PDB entry 8PS8 | electron microscopy, 4.00 A resolution | chains A and G of the 3 polymer chains in the assembly

== Chain A ==
Name: Fatty acid synthase subunit alpha
Organism: Saccharomyces cerevisiae
Notes: EC 2.3.1.86, 1.1.1.100, 2.3.1.41
Reference sequence: P19097 (FAS2_YEAST); numbering as in UniProt (aligned over 1-1887)
Sequence (1887 residues; each row starts with the number of its first residue):
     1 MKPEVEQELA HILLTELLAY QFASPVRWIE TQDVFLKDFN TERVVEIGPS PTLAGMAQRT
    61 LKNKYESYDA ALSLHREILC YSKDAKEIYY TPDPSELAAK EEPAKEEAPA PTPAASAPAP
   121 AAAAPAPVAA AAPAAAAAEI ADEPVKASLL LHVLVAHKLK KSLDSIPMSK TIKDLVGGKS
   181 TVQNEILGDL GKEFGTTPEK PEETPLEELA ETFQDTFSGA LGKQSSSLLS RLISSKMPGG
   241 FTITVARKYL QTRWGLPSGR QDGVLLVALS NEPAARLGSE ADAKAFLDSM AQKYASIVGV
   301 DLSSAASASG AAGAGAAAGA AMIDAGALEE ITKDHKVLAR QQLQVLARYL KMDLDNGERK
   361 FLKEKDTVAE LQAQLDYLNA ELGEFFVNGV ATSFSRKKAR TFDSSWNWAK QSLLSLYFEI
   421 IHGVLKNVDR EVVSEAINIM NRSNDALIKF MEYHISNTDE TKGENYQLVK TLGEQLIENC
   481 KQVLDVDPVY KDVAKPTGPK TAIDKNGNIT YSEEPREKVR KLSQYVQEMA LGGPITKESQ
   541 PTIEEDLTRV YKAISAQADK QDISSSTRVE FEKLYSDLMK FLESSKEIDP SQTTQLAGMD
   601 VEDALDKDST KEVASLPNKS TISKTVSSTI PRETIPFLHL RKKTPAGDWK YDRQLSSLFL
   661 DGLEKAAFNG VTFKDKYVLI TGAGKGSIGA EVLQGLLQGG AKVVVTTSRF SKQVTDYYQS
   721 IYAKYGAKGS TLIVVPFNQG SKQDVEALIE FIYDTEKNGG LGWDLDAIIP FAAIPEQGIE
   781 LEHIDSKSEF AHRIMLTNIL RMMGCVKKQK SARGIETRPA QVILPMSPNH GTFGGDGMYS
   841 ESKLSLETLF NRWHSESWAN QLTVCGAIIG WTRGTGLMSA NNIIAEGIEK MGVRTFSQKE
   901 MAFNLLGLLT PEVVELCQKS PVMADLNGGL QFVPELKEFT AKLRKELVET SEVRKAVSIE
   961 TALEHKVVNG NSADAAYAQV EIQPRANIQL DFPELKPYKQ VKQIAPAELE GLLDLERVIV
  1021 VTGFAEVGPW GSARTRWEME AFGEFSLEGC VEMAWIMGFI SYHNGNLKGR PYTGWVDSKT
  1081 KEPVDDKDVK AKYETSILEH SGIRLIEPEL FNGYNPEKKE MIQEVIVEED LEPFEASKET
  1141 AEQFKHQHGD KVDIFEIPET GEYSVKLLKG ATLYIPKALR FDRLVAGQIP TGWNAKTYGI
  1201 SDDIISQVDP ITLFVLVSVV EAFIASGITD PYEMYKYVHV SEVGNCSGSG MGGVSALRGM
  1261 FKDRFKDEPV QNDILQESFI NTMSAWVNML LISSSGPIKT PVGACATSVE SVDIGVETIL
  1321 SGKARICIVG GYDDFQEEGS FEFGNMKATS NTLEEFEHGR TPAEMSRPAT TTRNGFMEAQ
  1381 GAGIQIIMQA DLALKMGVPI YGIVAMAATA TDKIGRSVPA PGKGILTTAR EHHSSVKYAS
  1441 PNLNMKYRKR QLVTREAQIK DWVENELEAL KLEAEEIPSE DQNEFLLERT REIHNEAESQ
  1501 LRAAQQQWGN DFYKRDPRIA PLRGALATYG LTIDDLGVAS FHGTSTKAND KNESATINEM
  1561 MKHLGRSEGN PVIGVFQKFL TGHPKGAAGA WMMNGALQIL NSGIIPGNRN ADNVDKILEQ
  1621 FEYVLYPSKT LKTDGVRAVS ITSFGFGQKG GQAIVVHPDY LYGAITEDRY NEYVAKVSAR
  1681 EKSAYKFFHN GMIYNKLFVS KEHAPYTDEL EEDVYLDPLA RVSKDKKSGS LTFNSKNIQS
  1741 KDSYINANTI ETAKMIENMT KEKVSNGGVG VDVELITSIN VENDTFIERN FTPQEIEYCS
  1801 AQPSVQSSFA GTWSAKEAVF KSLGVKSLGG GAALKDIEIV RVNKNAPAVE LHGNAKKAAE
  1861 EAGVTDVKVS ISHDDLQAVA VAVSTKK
Disordered / not traced: 95-327, 540-598, 875-879, 1887
UniProt features mapped onto this chain:
  - active site (For beta-ketoacyl synthase activity): C1305, H1542, H1583
  - binding site (acetyl-CoA): D1772 to E1774, Y1798, S1808, E1817 to S1827, R1841 to K1844, I1871 to H1873
  - binding site (Mg(2+)): D1772, V1773, E1774, S1872, H1873
  - modified residue: S50 (Phosphoserine), S180 (O-(pantetheine 4'-phosphoryl)serine), S523 (Phosphoserine), S958 (Phosphoserine), S1440 (Phosphoserine)
  - cross-link: K37 (Glycyl lysine isopeptide (Lys-Gly) (interchain with G-Cter in ubiquitin))
  - mutagenesis: G1250 (G1250S: Cerulenin-resistance), V1769 (V1769D: Does not affect oligomerization; when associated with S-1771 and L-1773 or S-1771; L-1773; S-1879 and E-1881), G1770 (G1770D: Loss of transferase activity), V1771 (V1771S: Does not affect oligomerization but lacks transferase activity; when associated with D-1769 and L-1773 or D-1769; L-1773; S-1879 and E-1881), D1772 (D1772S: Loss of transferase activity; when associated with S-1774), V1773 (V1773L: Does not affect oligomerization but lacks transferase activity; when associated with D-1769 and S-1771 or D-1769; S-1771; S-1879 and E-1881), E1774 (E1774S: Loss of transferase activity; when associated with S-1772), R1841 (R1841A: Loss off transferase activity), V1879 (V1879S: Does not affect oligomerization but lacks transferase activity; when associated with D-1769; S-1771; L-1773 and E-1881), V1881 (V1881E: Does not affect oligomerization but lacks transferase activity; when associated with D-1769; S-1771; L-1773 and S-1879)

== Chain G ==
Name: Fatty acid synthase subunit beta
Organism: Saccharomyces cerevisiae
Notes: EC 2.3.1.86, 4.2.1.59, 1.3.1.9, 2.3.1.38, 2.3.1.39, 3.1.2.14
Reference sequence: P07149 (FAS1_YEAST); numbering as in UniProt (aligned over 1-2051)
Sequence (2051 residues; each row starts with the number of its first residue):
     1 MDAYSTRPLT LSHGSLEHVL LVPTASFFIA SQLQEQFNKI LPEPTEGFAA DDEPTTPAEL
    61 VGKFLGYVSS LVEPSKVGQF DQVLNLCLTE FENCYLEGND IHALAAKLLQ ENDTTLVKTK
   121 ELIKNYITAR IMAKRPFDKK SNSALFRAVG EGNAQLVAIF GGQGNTDDYF EELRDLYQTY
   181 HVLVGDLIKF SAETLSELIR TTLDAEKVFT QGLNILEWLE NPSNTPDKDY LLSIPISCPL
   241 IGVIQLAHYV VTAKLLGFTP GELRSYLKGA TGHSQGLVTA VAIAETDSWE SFFVSVRKAI
   301 TVLFFIGVRC YEAYPNTSLP PSILEDSLEN NEGVPSPMLS ISNLTQEQVQ DYVNKTNSHL
   361 PAGKQVEISL VNGAKNLVVS GPPQSLYGLN LTLRKAKAPS GLDQSRIPFS ERKLKFSNRF
   421 LPVASPFHSH LLVPASDLIN KDLVKNNVSF NAKDIQIPVY DTFDGSDLRV LSGSISERIV
   481 DCIIRLPVKW ETTTQFKATH ILDFGPGGAS GLGVLTHRNK DGTGVRVIVA GTLDINPDDD
   541 YGFKQEIFDV TSNGLKKNPN WLEEYHPKLI KNKSGKIFVE TKFSKLIGRP PLLVPGMTPC
   601 TVSPDFVAAT TNAGYTIELA GGGYFSAAGM TAAIDSVVSQ IEKGSTFGIN LIYVNPFMLQ
   661 WGIPLIKELR SKGYPIQFLT IGAGVPSLEV ASEYIETLGL KYLGLKPGSI DAISQVINIA
   721 KAHPNFPIAL QWTGGRGGGH HSFEDAHTPM LQMYSKIRRH PNIMLIFGSG FGSADDTYPY
   781 LTGEWSTKFD YPPMPFDGFL FGSRVMIAKE VKTSPDAKKC IAACTGVPDD KWEQTYKKPT
   841 GGIVTVRSEM GEPIHKIATR GVMLWKEFDE TIFNLPKNKL VPTLEAKRDY IISRLNADFQ
   901 KPWFATVNGQ ARDLATMTYE EVAKRLVELM FIRSTNSWFD VTWRTFTGDF LRRVEERFTK
   961 SKTLSLIQSY SLLDKPDEAI EKVFNAYPAA REQFLNAQDI DHFLSMCQNP MQKPVPFVPV
  1021 LDRRFEIFFK KDSLWQSEHL EAVVDQDVQR TCILHGPVAA QFTKVIDEPI KSIMDGIHDG
  1081 HIKKLLHQYY GDDESKIPAV EYFGGESPVD VQSQVDSSSV SEDSAVFKAT SSTDEESWFK
  1141 ALAGSEINWR HASFLCSFIT QDKMFVSNPI RKVFKPSQGM VVEISNGNTS SKTVVTLSEP
  1201 VQGELKPTVI LKLLKENIIQ MEMIENRTMD GKPVSLPLLY NFNPDNGFAP ISEVMEDRNQ
  1261 RIKEMYWKLW IDEPFNLDFD PRDVIKGKDF EITAKEVYDF THAVGNNCED FVSRPDRTML
  1321 APMDFAIVVG WRAIIKAIFP NTVDGDLLKL VHLSNGYKMI PGAKPLQVGD VVSTTAVIES
  1381 VVNQPTGKIV DVVGTLSRNG KPVMEVTSSF FYRGNYTDFE NTFQKTVEPV YQMHIKTSKD
  1441 IAVLRSKEWF QLDDEDFDLL NKTLTFETET EVTFKNANIF SSVKCFGPIK VELPTKETVE
  1501 IGIVDYEAGA SHGNPVVDFL KRNGSTLEQK VNLENPIPIA VLDSYTPSTN EPYARVSGDL
  1561 NPIHVSRHFA SYANLPGTIT HGMFSSASVR ALIENWAADS VSSRVRGYTC QFVDMVLPNT
  1621 ALKTSIQHVG MINGRKLIKF ETRNEDDVVV LTGEAEIEQP VTTFVFTGQG SQEQGMGMDL
  1681 YKTSKAAQDV WNRADNHFKD TYGFSILDIV INNPVNLTIH FGGEKGKRIR ENYSAMIFET
  1741 IVDGKLKTEK IFKEINEHST SYTFRSEKGL LSATQFTQPA LTLMEKAAFE DLKSKGLIPA
  1801 DATFAGHSLG EYAALASLAD VMSIESLVEV VFYRGMTMQV AVPRDELGRS NYGMIAINPG
  1861 RVAASFSQEA LQYVVERVGK RTGWLVEIVN YNVENQQYVA AGDLRALDTV TNVLNFIKLQ
  1921 KIDIIELQKS LSLEEVEGHL FEIIDEASKK SAVKPRPLKL ERGFACIPLV GISVPFHSTY
  1981 LMNGVKPFKS FLKKNIIKEN VKVARLAGKY IPNLTAKPFQ VTKEYFQDVY DLTGSEPIKE
  2041 IIDNWEKYEQ S
Disordered / not traced: 1-4, 1111-1120, 2051
UniProt features mapped onto this chain:
  - active site: S274 (For acetyltransferase activity), S1808 (For malonyltransferase activity)
  - modified residue: M1 (N-acetylmethionine), T733 (Phosphothreonine), S1121 (Phosphoserine)
  - cross-link: K1364 (Glycyl lysine isopeptide (Lys-Gly) (interchain with G-Cter in ubiquitin))

== Chain A / chain G interface ==
Residue-residue contacts (58):
  M1(A) - E2049(G)
  Q7(A) - K1998(G)
  T15(A) - L1992(G)
  A19(A) - V1985(G)
  A19(A) - K1989(G)
  F22(A) - H1977(G)  hydrogen bond (backbone-backbone)
  A23(A) - H1977(G)
  A23(A) - S1978(G)
  A23(A) - L1981(G)
  A23(A) - M1982(G)
  S24(A) - H1977(G)  hydrogen bond (backbone-backbone)
  P25(A) - I1888(G)
  P25(A) - V1889(G)
  P25(A) - H1977(G)
  V26(A) - V1889(G)  hydrogen bond (backbone-backbone)
  V26(A) - N1890(G)
  V26(A) - Y1891(G)  hydrogen bond (backbone-backbone)
  V26(A) - N2013(G)
  R27(A) - N2013(G)  hydrogen bond (backbone-backbone)
  R27(A) - A2016(G)
  W28(A) - Y1891(G)  hydrogen bond (backbone-backbone)
  I29(A) - Y1891(G)  hydrogen bond (backbone-backbone)
  E30(A) - A2016(G)
  T31(A) - A2016(G)
  F35(A) - T1663(G)
  T41(A) - V1661(G)
  E42(A) - V1661(G)  hydrogen bond (backbone-backbone)
  R43(A) - V1661(G)  hydrogen bond (backbone-backbone)
  R43(A) - T1662(G)
  R43(A) - T1663(G)  hydrogen bond (backbone-backbone)
  V44(A) - T1663(G)
  V45(A) - T1663(G)  hydrogen bond (backbone-backbone)
  V45(A) - F1664(G)
  V45(A) - V1665(G)  hydrogen bond (backbone-backbone)
  E46(A) - V1665(G)
  I47(A) - V1665(G)  hydrogen bond (backbone-backbone)
  I47(A) - F1666(G)
  I47(A) - T1667(G)  hydrogen bond (backbone-backbone)
  G48(A) - T1667(G)
  P49(A) - S1671(G)
  L53(A) - V1665(G)  hydrophobic
  I88(A) - L1797(G)
  E964(A) - P1515(G)
  V967(A) - H1512(G)
  V967(A) - G1513(G)
  V968(A) - S1511(G)
  V968(A) - H1512(G)  hydrogen bond (backbone-backbone)
  G970(A) - H1512(G)
  V980(A) - L964(G)
  V980(A) - S965(G)  hydrogen bond (backbone-backbone)
  E981(A) - T963(G)
  I982(A) - S961(G)
  I982(A) - T963(G)  hydrogen bond (backbone-backbone)
  Q983(A) - E956(G)
  P984(A) - E956(G)
  R985(A) - E956(G)  hydrogen bond (backbone-backbone)
  R985(A) - R957(G)
  N1690(A) - A997(G)
Interface residues without a listed pair, chain A (47 interface residues in all): V5, H11, Q21, V34, F39, N40, S50, N987, K1686, H1689
Interface residues without a listed pair, chain G (48 interface residues in all): A915, T959, K962, A1510, D1518, P1660, E1785, N1892, T1979, I1997, V2001, L2014, Y2048

== In short ==
47 residues of chain A face 48 of chain G across their interface, with 18 hydrogen bonds. The backbones
hydrogen-bond at F22(A)-H1977(G), S24(A)-H1977(G) and V26(A)-V1889(G). From UniProt: 3 active-site residues,
23 acetyl-CoA-binding residues, 5 Mg2+-binding residues and 10 mutagenesis sites on chain A.
Chain A is Fatty acid synthase subunit alpha and chain G is Fatty acid synthase subunit beta, both from
Saccharomyces cerevisiae; the structure, Asymmetric unit of the yeast fatty acid synthase in the semi
non-rotated state with ACP at ..., was determined by electron microscopy, deposited together with 8PRV, 8PRW,
8PS1, 8PS2, 8PS9, 8PSA and 7 further entries.
